PDB entry 3FUP | X-ray diffraction, 2.40 A resolution | chain A

# Chain A
Protein: Tyrosine-protein kinase JAK2
Source organism: Homo sapiens
Notes: EC 2.7.10.2; fragment: catalytic domain
UniProtKB: O60674 (JAK2_HUMAN); residue numbers follow UniProt; this construct covers 840-1132
Sequence (293 residues; numbered 840 to 1132; the number before each row is that of its first residue):
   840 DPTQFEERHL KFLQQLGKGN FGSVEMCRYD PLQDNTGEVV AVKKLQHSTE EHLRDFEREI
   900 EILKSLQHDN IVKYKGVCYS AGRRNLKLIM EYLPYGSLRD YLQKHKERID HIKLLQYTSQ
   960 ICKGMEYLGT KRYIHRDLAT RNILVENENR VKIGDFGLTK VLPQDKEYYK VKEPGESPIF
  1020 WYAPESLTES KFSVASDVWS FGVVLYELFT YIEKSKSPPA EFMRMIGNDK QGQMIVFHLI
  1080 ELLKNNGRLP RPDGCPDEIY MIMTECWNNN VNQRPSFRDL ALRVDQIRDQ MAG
Disordered / not traced: 840-842, 920-923
Differences from the reference sequence: engineered mutation Q1129 (Asn in O60674)
Modified / non-standard residues: Y1007 (o-phosphotyrosine; PTR); Y1008 (o-phosphotyrosine; PTR)
Ligand contacts: cp-690,550 (MI1; 3-{(3R,4R)-4-methyl-3-[methyl(7H-pyrrolo[2,3-d]pyrimidin-4-yl)amino]piperidin-1-yl}-3-oxopropanenitrile): L855, G856, K857, G858, G861, S862, V863, A880, K882, V911, M929, E930, Y931, L932, G935, S936, R980, N981, I982, L983, G993, D994
Swiss-Prot annotation at these positions:
  - active site: D976 (Proton acceptor)
  - binding site (ATP): L855 to V863, K882
  - modified residue (Phosphotyrosine): Y868, Y966, Y972, Y1007, Y1008
  - mutagenesis: K882 (K882E: Loss of ability to up-regulate potassium voltage-gated channel activity of KCNA3)

# Summary
Ligands of chain A: cp-690,550. Curated annotation (UniProt) lists active-site residue D976, 10 ATP-binding
residues and one mutagenesis site.
Chain A is Tyrosine-protein kinase JAK2 (Homo sapiens); the structure, Crystal structures of JAK1 and JAK2
inhibitor complexes, was determined by X-ray diffraction together with 3EYG and 3EYH from the same study.
